9BND - chains A and C of the 6 polymer chains in the assembly; structure by electron microscopy, 3.19 A resolution.

[Chain A (and C)]
Name: Collagen alpha-1(XVIII) chain, Processed angiotensin-converting enzyme 2
Source organism: Homo sapiens
Notes: fragment: residues 1442-1496 (Uniprot numbering), Peptidase M2 domain; chain C of this document is another copy of the same molecule, construct and numbering; everything in this record applies to it too
Reference sequence: chimeric construct of P39060, Q9BYF1: residues -36 to 18 from P39060 (COIA1_HUMAN) positions 1442-1496 (UniProt number = residue number + 1478); residues 19-614 from Q9BYF1 positions 19-614 (same numbers)
Sequence (652 residues; each row starts with the number of its first residue; numbers below 1 keep their minus sign (Gly-37 is residue -37)):
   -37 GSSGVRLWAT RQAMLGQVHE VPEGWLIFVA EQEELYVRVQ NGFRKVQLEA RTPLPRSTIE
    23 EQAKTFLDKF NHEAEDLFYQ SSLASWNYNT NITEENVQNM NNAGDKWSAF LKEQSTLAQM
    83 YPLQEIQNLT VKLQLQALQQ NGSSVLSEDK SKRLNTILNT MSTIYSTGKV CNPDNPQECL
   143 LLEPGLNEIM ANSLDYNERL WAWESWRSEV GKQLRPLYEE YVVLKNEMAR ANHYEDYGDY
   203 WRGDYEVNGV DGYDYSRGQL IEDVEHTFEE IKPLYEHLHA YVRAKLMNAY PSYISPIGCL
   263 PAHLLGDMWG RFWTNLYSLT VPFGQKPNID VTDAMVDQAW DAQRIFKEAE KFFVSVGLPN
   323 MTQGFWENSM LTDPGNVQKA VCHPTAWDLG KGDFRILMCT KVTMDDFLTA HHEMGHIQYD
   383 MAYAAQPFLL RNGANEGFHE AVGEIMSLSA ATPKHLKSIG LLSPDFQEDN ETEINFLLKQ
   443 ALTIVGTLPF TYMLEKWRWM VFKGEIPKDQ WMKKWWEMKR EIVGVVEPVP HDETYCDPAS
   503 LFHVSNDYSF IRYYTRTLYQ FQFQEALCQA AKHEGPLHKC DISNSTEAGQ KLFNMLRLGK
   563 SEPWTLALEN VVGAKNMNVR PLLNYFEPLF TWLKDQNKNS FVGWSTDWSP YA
Construct notes: expression tag (-37)
Curated features (UniProtKB/Swiss-Prot):
  - region (Interaction with SARS-CoV spike glycoprotein): Asp30 to Tyr41, Met82 to Pro84, Lys353 to Arg357
  - active site: Glu375 (Proton acceptor), His505 (Proton donor)
  - binding site (chloride): Arg169, Trp477, Lys481
  - binding site (substrate): Arg273, His345, Pro346, Tyr515
  - binding site (Zn(2+)): His374, His378, Glu402
  - glycosylation (N-linked (GlcNAc...) asparagine): Asn53, Asn90, Asn103, Asn322, Asn432, Asn546
Disulfide bonds: Cys133-Cys141, Cys344-Cys361, Cys530-Cys542
What the authors report for this chain:
  - mutagenesis - N51C/V343C (55.9 +/- 0.06 degC): increased stability
  - mutagenesis - R273Q, H345F: abolished catalytic activity
  - mutagenesis - R273Q, H345F: unchanged binding to Spike glycoprotein
  - mutagenesis - R273Q (Tm change 2.4 degC), H345F (Tm change 1.8 degC): decreased stability

[Interface between chain A and chain C]
Residue-residue contacts (53):
  Val-33(A) - Ser-36(C)
  Val-33(A) - Ser-35(C)  hydrogen bond (backbone-backbone)
  Val-33(A) - Gly-34(C)
  Val-33(A) - Gly-14(C)
  Arg-32(A) - Gly-37(C)  hydrogen bond (side chain-backbone)
  Arg-32(A) - Ser-36(C)
  Leu-31(A) - Gly-37(C)  hydrogen bond (backbone-backbone)
  Leu-31(A) - Ser-35(C)
  Leu-31(A) - Glu-15(C)
  Leu-31(A) - Gly-14(C)
  Leu-12(A) - Leu-12(C)  hydrophobic
  Phe-10(A) - Gly-14(C)
  Phe-10(A) - Val-1(C)  hydrophobic
  Phe-10(A) - Arg0(C)
  Phe-10(A) - Val1(C)  hydrophobic
  Ala-8(A) - Gln2(C)
  Glu-5(A) - Val1(C)
  Glu-5(A) - Gln2(C)
  Glu-5(A) - Arg6(C)  salt bridge
  Leu-3(A) - Leu-12(C)  hydrophobic
  Val8(A) - Val8(C)  hydrophobic
  Gln9(A) - Val8(C)
  Gln9(A) - Gln9(C)  hydrogen bond (backbone-backbone)
  Leu10(A) - Val-1(C)  hydrophobic
  Leu10(A) - Arg6(C)
  Leu10(A) - Lys7(C)
  Leu10(A) - Val8(C)  hydrophobic
  Glu11(A) - Arg6(C)  hydrogen bond (backbone-side chain)
  Glu11(A) - Lys7(C)  salt bridge
  Glu11(A) - Gln9(C)
  Arg13(A) - Val1(C)
  Arg13(A) - Asn3(C)  hydrogen bond (side chain-backbone)
  Arg13(A) - Arg6(C)
  Thr14(A) - Asn3(C)
  Thr14(A) - Gly4(C)
  Thr14(A) - Phe5(C)  hydrogen bond (side chain-backbone)
  Leu16(A) - Arg0(C)
  Leu16(A) - Asn3(C)
  Leu16(A) - Gly4(C)
  Leu16(A) - Phe5(C)  hydrophobic
  Pro17(A) - Leu-23(C)
  Pro17(A) - Phe5(C)
  Arg18(A) - Leu-23(C)
  Arg18(A) - His-19(C)
  Thr20(A) - Leu-23(C)
  Glu22(A) - Arg-27(C)
  Glu22(A) - Gln-26(C)  hydrogen bond
  Glu22(A) - Gln-6(C)
  Glu23(A) - Gln-26(C)
  Glu23(A) - Leu-23(C)
  Glu23(A) - Gly-22(C)
  Lys26(A) - Gln-26(C)
  Gln89(A) - Gln-6(C)  hydrogen bond
Other interface residues (no listed pair), chain A (26 interface residues in all): Gly-34, Trp-13, Ala12, Pro15
Other interface residues (no listed pair), chain C (26 interface residues in all): Val-33, Val-20

[Summary]
The chain A/chain C interface involves 26 residues from each chain; the contacts include 9 hydrogen bonds and
2 salt bridges. Polar pairs include Glu-5(A)-Arg6(C), Glu11(A)-Lys7(C) and Arg-32(A)-Gly-37(C). From the
paper: R273Q and H345F of chain A abolish catalytic activity; R273Q and H345F of chain A reduce stability.
Chain A and chain C are both Collagen alpha-1(XVIII) chain, Processed angiotensin-converting enzyme 2 (Homo
sapiens); the structure, SARS-CoV-2 spike HexaPro protein in complex with T0A trimeric antagonist, was
determined by electron microscopy together with 9BNB, 9BNC, 9BNE, 9BNF and 9BNG from the same study.
